Entry 8EC0 (electron microscopy, 3.30 A resolution); this record covers chains K and P of the 30 polymer chains in the assembly.

== Chain K ==
Name: Cytochrome c oxidase subunit 1
Organism: Saccharomyces cerevisiae
Notes: EC 7.1.1.9
Reference sequence: P00401 (COX1_YEAST); residues 1-534 here = UniProt positions 1-534
Amino-acid sequence (534 residues; each row starts with the number of its first residue):
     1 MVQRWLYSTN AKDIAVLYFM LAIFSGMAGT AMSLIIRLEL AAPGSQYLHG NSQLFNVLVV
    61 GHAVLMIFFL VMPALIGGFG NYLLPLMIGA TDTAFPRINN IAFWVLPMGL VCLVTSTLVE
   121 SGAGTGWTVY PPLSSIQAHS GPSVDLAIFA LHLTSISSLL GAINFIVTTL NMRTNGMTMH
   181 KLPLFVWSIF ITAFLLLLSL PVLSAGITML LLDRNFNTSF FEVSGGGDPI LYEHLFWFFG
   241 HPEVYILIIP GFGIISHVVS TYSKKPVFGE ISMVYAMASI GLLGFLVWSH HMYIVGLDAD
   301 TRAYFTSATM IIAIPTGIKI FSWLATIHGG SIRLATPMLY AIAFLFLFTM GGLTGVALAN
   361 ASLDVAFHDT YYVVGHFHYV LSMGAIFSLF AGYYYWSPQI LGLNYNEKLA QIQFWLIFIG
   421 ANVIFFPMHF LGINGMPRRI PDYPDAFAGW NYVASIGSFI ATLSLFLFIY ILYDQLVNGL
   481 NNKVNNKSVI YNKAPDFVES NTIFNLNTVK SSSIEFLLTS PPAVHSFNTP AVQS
Bound ions: heme a Fe site 1: His62, His378; Cu ion: His241, Val287, His290; heme a Fe site 2 near His376 (its only coordinating residue here)
Ligand contacts:
  - heme a (HEA), molecule 1: Phe19, Ile23, Gly26, Met27, Thr30, Ile36, Arg37, Leu40, Phe55, Val59, Val60, His62, Ala63, Met66, Ile67, Leu70, Val71, Gly126, Trp127, Phe377, His378, Leu381, Ser382, Ile386, Leu389, Phe390, Tyr393, Arg439, Leu465
  - heme a (HEA), molecule 2: Trp127, Trp237, Val244, Ile248, His290, His291, Thr309, Ala313, Ile314, Thr316, Gly317, Ile320, Phe348, Thr349, Gly352, Leu353, Gly355, Val356, Leu358, Ala359, Asp364, His368, Asp369, Val373, His376, Phe377, Val380, Leu381
  - phosphatidylglycerol (PGT; (1S)-2-{[{[(2R)-2,3-dihydroxypropyl]oxy}(hydroxy)phosphoryl]oxy}-1-[(palmitoyloxy)methyl]ethyl stearate): Leu463, Phe466, Leu467
Curated features (UniProtKB/Swiss-Prot):
  - binding site (Ca(2+)): Glu39, Ala42, Gly44, Pro441
  - binding site (Fe(II)-heme a): His62, His378
  - binding site (Cu cation): His241, His290, His291
  - binding site (O2): Tyr245
  - binding site (Mg(2+)): His368, Asp369
  - binding site (heme a3): His376
  - cross-link: His241 to Tyr245 (1'-histidyl-3'-tyrosine (His-Tyr))
What the authors report for this chain:
  - binding site for phosphatidylglycerol: Lys408

== Chain P ==
Name: Cytochrome c oxidase subunit 2
Organism: Saccharomyces cerevisiae
Notes: EC 7.1.1.9
Reference sequence: P00410 (COX2_YEAST); residue numbers follow UniProt; this construct covers 1-251
Amino-acid sequence (251 residues; each row starts with the number of its first residue):
     1 MLDLLRLQLT TFIMNDVPTP YACYFQDSAT PNQEGILELH DNIMFYLLVI LGLVSWMLYT
    61 IVMTYSKNPI AYKYIKHGQT IEVIWTIFPA VILLIIAFPS FILLYLCDEV ISPAMTIKAI
   121 GYQWYWKYEY SDFINDSGET VEFESYVIPD ELLEEGQLRL LDTDTSMVVP VDTHIRFVVT
   181 AADVIHDFAI PSLGIKVDAT PGRLNQVSAL IQREGVFYGA CSELCGTGHA NMPIKIEAVS
   241 LPKFLEWLNE Q
Unresolved in the structure: 1-15
Bound ions: dinuclear copper ion site 1: His186, Cys221, Cys225, Met232; dinuclear copper ion site 2: Cys221, Cys225, His229
Ligand contacts: heme a (HEA): Ile50, Pro89, Ile92, Leu93
Curated features (UniProtKB/Swiss-Prot):
  - binding site (Cu cation): His186, Cys221, Glu223, Cys225, His229, Met232
  - binding site (Mg(2+)): Glu223
  - site: Asn15, Asp16 (Cleavage)

== Interface between chain K and chain P ==
Pairs across the interface (101; chain K residue first):
  Pro43(K) - Arg159(P)
  Ser52(K) - Thr227(P)  hydrogen bond (side chain-backbone)
  Gln53(K) - Thr227(P)
  Asn56(K) - Gly226(P)
  Gly124(K) - Leu224(P)
  Thr125(K) - Leu224(P)
  Pro132(K) - Asp183(P)
  Leu133(K) - Val184(P)  hydrophobic
  Leu133(K) - Glu223(P)
  Leu133(K) - Leu224(P)
  Leu133(K) - Cys225(P)
  Val223(K) - Pro201(P)  hydrophobic
  Val223(K) - Gly202(P)
  Ile230(K) - Arg203(P)
  Lys264(K) - Lys73(P)
  Lys265(K) - Tyr72(P)
  Lys265(K) - Ile75(P)
  Pro266(K) - Lys73(P)
  Phe268(K) - Ile75(P)  hydrophobic
  Phe268(K) - Lys76(P)
  Phe268(K) - His77(P)
  Phe268(K) - Glu82(P)
  Phe268(K) - Trp85(P)  hydrophobic
  Gly269(K) - Lys76(P)  hydrogen bond (backbone-backbone)
  Ile294(K) - Lys196(P)
  Ile294(K) - Val197(P)  hydrophobic
  Val295(K) - Arg203(P)
  Val295(K) - Asn205(P)
  Ala299(K) - Asp108(P)
  Met310(K) - Leu93(P)
  Ile314(K) - Pro89(P)  hydrophobic
  Ile314(K) - Leu93(P)  hydrophobic
  Phe321(K) - Trp85(P)  hydrophobic
  Leu324(K) - Met57(P)  hydrophobic
  Leu324(K) - Ile61(P)  hydrophobic
  Ile327(K) - Tyr65(P)
  His328(K) - Tyr65(P)  hydrogen bond
  Gly329(K) - Tyr65(P)  hydrogen bond (backbone-side chain)
  Gly329(K) - Asn68(P)
  Gly329(K) - Ile70(P)
  Gly329(K) - Ala71(P)
  Gly329(K) - Tyr72(P)  hydrogen bond (backbone-backbone)
  Gly330(K) - Asn68(P)  hydrogen bond (backbone-side chain)
  Gly330(K) - Ala71(P)
  Ser331(K) - Ala71(P)
  Ile332(K) - Val62(P)  hydrophobic
  Ile332(K) - Tyr65(P)
  Ile342(K) - Leu58(P)  hydrophobic
  Phe346(K) - Ser55(P)
  Phe346(K) - Leu58(P)  hydrophobic
  Met350(K) - Leu51(P)  hydrophobic
  Leu353(K) - Leu47(P)
  Leu353(K) - Ile50(P)  hydrophobic
  Leu353(K) - Leu51(P)  hydrophobic
  Ala357(K) - Leu47(P)  hydrophobic
  Asn360(K) - Ile43(P)
  Asn360(K) - Ser100(P)  hydrogen bond
  Ser362(K) - Ser100(P)
  Ser362(K) - Leu103(P)
  Ser362(K) - Leu104(P)
  Leu363(K) - Ile36(P)
  Leu363(K) - Leu39(P)  hydrophobic
  Leu363(K) - His40(P)
  Leu363(K) - Ile43(P)  hydrophobic
  Ala366(K) - Ile36(P)  hydrophobic
  Phe367(K) - His40(P)
  His368(K) - Lys196(P)  hydrogen bond (side chain-backbone)
  Asp369(K) - Asp198(P)
  Asp369(K) - Ser222(P)
  Thr370(K) - Lys196(P)
  Phe430(K) - Ala22(P)
  Phe430(K) - Cys23(P)
  Ile433(K) - Cys23(P)
  Ile433(K) - Tyr24(P)
  Ile433(K) - Phe25(P)
  Asn434(K) - Ala22(P)
  Asn434(K) - Gln26(P)  hydrogen bond (backbone-side chain)
  Arg439(K) - Ser222(P)
  Arg439(K) - Glu223(P)  salt bridge
  Arg439(K) - Leu224(P)
  Arg439(K) - His229(P)  hydrogen bond (backbone-side chain)
  Ile440(K) - Leu160(P)  hydrophobic
  Ile440(K) - His229(P)
  Ile440(K) - Ala230(P)  hydrophobic
  Pro441(K) - Ala230(P)
  Asp442(K) - Arg159(P)  hydrogen bond (backbone-side chain)
  Asp442(K) - Leu160(P)
  Asp442(K) - Ala230(P)
  Tyr443(K) - Arg159(P)  hydrogen bond (backbone-side chain)
  Pro444(K) - Arg159(P)
  Pro444(K) - Leu160(P)
  Pro444(K) - Leu161(P)  hydrophobic
  Asp445(K) - Arg159(P)  salt bridge
  Ala446(K) - Thr19(P)
  Ala446(K) - Pro20(P)
  Ala446(K) - Tyr21(P)
  Gly449(K) - Tyr21(P)
  Trp450(K) - Tyr21(P)  hydrophobic
  Trp450(K) - Ala22(P)
  Asp496(K) - Pro69(P)
  Asp496(K) - Ala71(P)
Other interface residues (no listed pair), chain K (65 interface residues in all): Gly126, Glu233, Ser307, Ile311, Thr349, Val356, Val365, His429, Pro437, Arg438
Other interface residues (no listed pair), chain P (73 interface residues in all): Pro18, Gln33, Met44, Val54, Ser66, Gly78, Thr86, Ile96, Ala97, Phe101, Ile185, Asp187, Gly194, Ala220, Gly228

== Summary ==
Chain K and chain P form an interface of 65 and 73 residues respectively, with 12 hydrogen bonds and 2 salt
bridges. Polar pairs include Arg439(K)-Glu223(P), Asp445(K)-Arg159(P) and Ser52(K)-Thr227(P). One heme a
molecule is bound between chain K and chain P. The paper reports a binding site for phosphatidylglycerol at
Lys408(K).
Chain K is Cytochrome c oxidase subunit 1 and chain P is Cytochrome c oxidase subunit 2, both from
Saccharomyces cerevisiae; the structure, III2IV respiratory supercomplex from Saccharomyces cerevisiae
cardiolipin-lacking mutant, was determined by electron microscopy (same publication as 8E7S).
